Entry 6U5F (electron microscopy, 3.80 A resolution); this record covers chains A and G of the 54 polymer chains in the assembly.

== Chain A ==
Name: Collar PA0615
From: Pseudomonas aeruginosa (strain ATCC 15692 / DSM 22644 / CIP 104116 / JCM 14847 / LMG 12228 / 1C / PRS 101 / PAO1)
Reference sequence: G3XD82 (G3XD82_PSEAE); residue numbers follow UniProt; this construct covers 1-171
Amino-acid sequence (171 residues; row label = number of the first residue in the row):
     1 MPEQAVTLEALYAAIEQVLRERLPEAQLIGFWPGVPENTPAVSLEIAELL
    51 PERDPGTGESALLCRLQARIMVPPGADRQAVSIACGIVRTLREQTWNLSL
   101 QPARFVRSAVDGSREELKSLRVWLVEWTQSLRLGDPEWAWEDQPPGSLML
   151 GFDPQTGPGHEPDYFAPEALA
Disordered / not traced: 1-3, 171

== Chain G ==
Name: Sheath PA0622
From: Pseudomonas aeruginosa (strain ATCC 15692 / DSM 22644 / CIP 104116 / JCM 14847 / LMG 12228 / 1C / PRS 101 / PAO1)
Reference sequence: G3XD39 (G3XD39_PSEAE); numbering as in UniProt (aligned over 1-386)
Amino-acid sequence (386 residues; row label = number of the first residue in the row):
     1 MSFFHGVTVTNVDIGARTIALPASSVIGLCDVFTPGAQASAKPNVPVLLT
    51 SKKDAAAAFGIGSSIYLACEAIYNRAQAVIVAVGVETAETPEAQASAVIG
   101 GISAAGERTGLQALLDGKSRFNAQPRLLVAPGHSAQQAVATAMDGLAEKL
   151 RAIAILDGPNSTDEAAVAYAKNFGSKRLFMVDPGVQVWDSATNAARNAPA
   201 SAYAAGLFAWTDAEYGFWSSPSNKEIKGVTGTSRPVEFLDGDETCRANLL
   251 NNANIATIIRDDGYRLWGNRTLSSDSKWAFVTRVRTMDLVMDAILAGHKW
   301 AVDRGITKTYVKDVTEGLRAFMRDLKNQGAVINFEVYADPDLNSASQLAQ
   351 GKVYWNIRFTDVPPAENPNFRVEVTDQWLTEVLDVA
Disordered / not traced: 1, 385-386

== Chain A / chain G interface ==
Residue-residue contacts (60):
  Trp-138(A) / Lys-308(G)
  Trp-138(A) / Thr-309(G)
  Glu-141(A) / Lys-308(G)
  Glu-141(A) / Val-311(G)
  Glu-141(A) / Lys-312(G)
  Asp-142(A) / Lys-308(G)  salt bridge
  Gln-143(A) / Thr-307(G)
  Gln-143(A) / Lys-308(G)  hydrogen bond (backbone-backbone)
  Gln-143(A) / Tyr-310(G)
  Gln-143(A) / Val-311(G)
  Pro-144(A) / Thr-307(G)
  Pro-144(A) / Tyr-310(G)
  Pro-145(A) / Ile-306(G)
  Pro-145(A) / Thr-307(G)
  Pro-145(A) / Tyr-310(G)  hydrophobic
  Ser-147(A) / Gly-351(G)
  Ser-147(A) / Lys-352(G)
  Leu-148(A) / Tyr-310(G)  hydrophobic
  Leu-148(A) / Val-311(G)  hydrophobic
  Leu-148(A) / Val-314(G)  hydrophobic
  Leu-148(A) / Val-353(G)
  Met-149(A) / Lys-352(G)
  Met-149(A) / Val-353(G)  hydrogen bond (backbone-backbone)
  Met-149(A) / Tyr-354(G)  hydrophobic
  Met-149(A) / Trp-355(G)  hydrogen bond (backbone-backbone)
  Leu-150(A) / Ile-294(G)  hydrophobic
  Leu-150(A) / Leu-318(G)  hydrophobic
  Leu-150(A) / Trp-355(G)
  Leu-150(A) / Ile-357(G)  hydrophobic
  Gly-151(A) / Trp-355(G)  hydrogen bond (backbone-backbone)
  Gly-151(A) / Ile-357(G)
  Phe-152(A) / Met-287(G)  hydrophobic
  Phe-152(A) / Met-291(G)  hydrophobic
  Phe-152(A) / Asn-356(G)
  Phe-152(A) / Ile-357(G)
  Asp-153(A) / Ile-357(G)  hydrogen bond (backbone-backbone)
  Asp-153(A) / Arg-358(G)  salt bridge
  Pro-154(A) / Lys-277(G)
  Pro-154(A) / Arg-283(G)
  Gln-155(A) / Trp-278(G)
  Gln-155(A) / Asn-356(G)
  Thr-156(A) / Asp-339(G)
  Thr-156(A) / Asn-356(G)  hydrogen bond
  Pro-158(A) / Asp-341(G)
  Glu-161(A) / Tyr-354(G)  hydrogen bond
  Pro-162(A) / Tyr-354(G)
  Pro-162(A) / Asn-356(G)
  Tyr-164(A) / Met-291(G)
  Tyr-164(A) / Ile-294(G)
  Ala-166(A) / His-298(G)
  Ala-166(A) / Tyr-310(G)
  Pro-167(A) / His-298(G)
  Glu-168(A) / Leu-295(G)
  Ala-169(A) / Arg-151(G)  hydrogen bond (backbone-side chain)
  Ala-169(A) / Leu-295(G)
  Leu-170(A) / Lys-118(G)  hydrogen bond (backbone-side chain)
  Leu-170(A) / Gln-124(G)
  Leu-170(A) / Leu-150(G)
  Leu-170(A) / Arg-151(G)  hydrogen bond (backbone-side chain)
  Leu-170(A) / Leu-295(G)  hydrophobic
Other interface residues (no listed pair), chain A (26 interface residues in all): Gly-157
Other interface residues (no listed pair), chain G (38 interface residues in all): Lys-149, Val-290, Asp-292, Lys-299, Leu-348, Ala-349, Phe-359

== Overview ==
The interface between chain A and chain G involves 26 residues on one side and 38 on the other; the contacts
include 10 hydrogen bonds and 2 salt bridges. Polar pairs include Asp-142(A)/Lys-308(G), Asp-153(A)/Arg-358(G)
and Thr-156(A)/Asn-356(G).
Here chain A is Collar PA0615 and chain G is Sheath PA0622, both from Pseudomonas aeruginosa (strain ATCC
15692 / DSM 22644 / CIP 104116 / JCM 14847 / LMG 12228 / 1C / PRS 101 / PAO1). Entry 6U5F (CryoEM Structure of
Pyocin R2 - precontracted - collar) was determined by electron microscopy (same publication as 6PYT, 6U5B,
6U5J and 6U5K).
